6KF1 - chains A and C of the 4 polymer chains in the assembly; structure by X-ray diffraction, 2.00 A resolution.

Chain A (and C):
Name: Lipase
Source organism: Erythrobacter longus
Notes: chain C of this document is another copy of the same molecule, construct and numbering; everything in this record applies to it too
Reference sequence: A0A074MDU6 (A0A074MDU6_ERYLO); numbering as in UniProt (aligned over 4-312)
Chain sequence (309 residues; row label = number of the first residue in the row):
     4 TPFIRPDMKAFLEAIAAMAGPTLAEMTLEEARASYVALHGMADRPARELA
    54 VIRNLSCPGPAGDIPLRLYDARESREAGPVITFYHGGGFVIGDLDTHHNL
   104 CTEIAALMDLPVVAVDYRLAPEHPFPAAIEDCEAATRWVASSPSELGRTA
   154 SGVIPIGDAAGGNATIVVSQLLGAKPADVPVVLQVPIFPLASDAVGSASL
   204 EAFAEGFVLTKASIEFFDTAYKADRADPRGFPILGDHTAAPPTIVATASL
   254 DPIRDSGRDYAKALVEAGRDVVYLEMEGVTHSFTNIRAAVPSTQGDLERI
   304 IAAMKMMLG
Differences from the reference sequence: engineered mutation Ala-162 (Ser in A0A074MDU6)
Ligand contacts:
  - hexanoic acid (6NA): Ala-201, Ala-205, Phe-206, Arg-257, Arg-261
  - P-nitrophenol (NPO), molecule 1: Leu-26, Tyr-38, Leu-41, Gly-90, Ile-94, Val-211, Leu-212, Ser-216, Phe-220, His-284, Ser-285
  - P-nitrophenol (NPO), molecule 2: Gly-91, Ala-162, Ala-163, Leu-193, Leu-212, Ile-217, Phe-220, Asp-221, Ile-256, His-284
  - P-nitrophenol (NPO), molecule 3: Gly-91, Phe-92, Ala-163, Asn-166, Leu-193, Phe-220, Asp-221, Tyr-224, Ala-226, Arg-228, Gly-233, Phe-234

How chain A and chain C interact:
Contacting residue pairs - 21 pairs, chain A then chain C:
  Ala-20(A) / Pro-48(C)
  Met-21(A) / Gly-43(C)
  Met-21(A) / Met-44(C)  hydrophobic
  Glu-32(A) / Glu-32(C)
  Glu-32(A) / Glu-33(C)
  Glu-32(A) / Ala-36(C)
  Glu-33(A) / Ala-36(C)
  Glu-33(A) / Val-39(C)
  Ala-36(A) / Ala-36(C)
  Ala-36(A) / Ser-37(C)
  Ala-36(A) / Ala-40(C)
  Ser-37(A) / Ala-40(C)
  Gly-43(A) / Ala-17(C)
  Gly-43(A) / Met-21(C)  hydrogen bond (backbone-backbone)
  Met-44(A) / Phe-14(C)  hydrophobic
  Met-44(A) / Ala-17(C)  hydrophobic
  Met-44(A) / Ile-18(C)
  Met-44(A) / Met-21(C)  hydrophobic
  Met-44(A) / Met-44(C)  hydrophobic
  Pro-48(A) / Ala-20(C)  hydrophobic
  Asn-102(A) / Ala-20(C)  hydrogen bond (side chain-backbone)
Interface residues without a listed pair, chain A (14 interface residues in all): Val-39, Ala-40, Asp-46, Asp-98
Interface residues without a listed pair, chain C (15 interface residues in all): Pro-24

Summary:
14 residues of chain A and 15 residues of chain C are in contact; the contacts include 2 hydrogen bonds. Polar
contacts include Asn-102(A)/Ala-20(C) and Gly-43(A)/Met-21(C). Chain A binds 3 copies of P-nitrophenol and
hexanoic acid.
Both chains are Lipase (Erythrobacter longus). Entry 6KF1 (Microbial Hormone-sensitive lipase- E53 mutant
S162A) was determined by X-ray diffraction.
